7B0Q - chain A; structure by X-ray diffraction, 2.42 A resolution.

Chain A:
Molecule: Hypothetical Membrane Spanning Protein
Organism: Bacillus cereus (strain ATCC 14579 / DSM 31 / JCM 2152 / NBRC 15305 / NCIMB 9373 / NRRL B-3711)
Reference sequence: Q813T3 (Q813T3_BACCR); residues 1-218 here = UniProt positions 1-218
Sequence (237 residues; row label = number of the first residue in the row; numbers below 1 keep their minus sign (Met-18 is residue -18)):
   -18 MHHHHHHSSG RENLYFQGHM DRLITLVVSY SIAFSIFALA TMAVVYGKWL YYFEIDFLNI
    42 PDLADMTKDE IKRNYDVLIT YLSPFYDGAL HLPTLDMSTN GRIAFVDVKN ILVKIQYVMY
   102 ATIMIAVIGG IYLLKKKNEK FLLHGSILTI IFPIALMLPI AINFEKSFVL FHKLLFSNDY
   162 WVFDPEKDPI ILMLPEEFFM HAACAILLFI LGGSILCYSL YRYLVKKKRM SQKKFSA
Not modelled in the structure: -18 to -8, 213-218
Differences from the reference sequence: initiating methionine (-18); expression tag (-17 to 0); engineered mutation Ala85 (His in Q813T3)
Residues lining bound ligands: PG5 (1-methoxy-2-[2-(2-methoxy-ethoxy]-ethane): Arg3, Leu7, Tyr11
Reported in the primary citation:
  - contacts within the chain: Ala14-Thr130 (water-mediated contact), Phe18-Thr130 (water-mediated contact)
  - conformationally variable residues: Phe149, Phe152, His153, Phe157, Trp162
  - catalytic residues: His153 (from molecular simulation)
  - mutagenesis - L59N, K90A, H153A, H153N, H153Q, H153R, F157A: abolished catalytic activity
  - mutagenesis - F86T, H153D, H153E: decreased catalytic activity

Overview:
Chain A binds compound PG5. From the paper: the catalytic residue His153; L59N, K90A and H153A, among others,
abolish catalytic activity; 10 substitutions were tested in all.
Chain A is Hypothetical Membrane Spanning Protein (Bacillus cereus (strain ATCC 14579 / DSM 31 / JCM 2152 /
NBRC 15305 / NCIMB 9373 / NRRL B-3711)); the structure, In meso structure of the membrane integral lipoprotein
intramolecular transacylase Lit from Bacillus cereus with H85A ..., was determined by X-ray diffraction,
deposited together with 7B0O, 7B0P and 7B0R.
